PDB entry 1K9M | X-ray diffraction, 3.00 A resolution | chains A and U of the 30 polymer chains in the assembly

[Chain A]
Molecule: 23S RRNA
From: Haloarcula marismortui
Sequence (2922 nucleotides; each row starts with the number of its first residue):
     2 UUGGCUACUAUGCCAGCUGGUGGAUUGCUCGGCUCAGGCGCUGAUGAAGG
    52 ACGUGCCAAGCUGCGAUAAGCCAUGGGGAGCCGCACGGAGGCGAAGAACC
   102 AUGGAUUUCCGAAUGAGAAUCUCUCUAACAAUUGCUUCGCGCAAUGAGGA
   152 ACCCCGAGAACUGAAACAUCUCAGUAUCGGGAGGAACAGAAAACGCAAUG
   202 UGAUGUCGUUAGUAACCGCGAGUGAACGCGAUACAGCCCAAACCGAAGCC
   252 CUCACGGGCAAUGUGGUGUCAGGGCUACCUCUCAUCAGCCGACCGUCUCG
   302 ACGAAGUCUCUUGGAACAGAGCGUGAUACAGGGUGACAACCCCGUACUCG
   352 AGACCAGUACGACGUGCGGUAGUGCCAGAGUAGCGGGGGUUGGAUAUCCC
   402 UCGCGAAUAACGCAGGCAUCGACUGCGAAGGCUAAACACAACCUGAGACC
   452 GAUAGUGAACAAGUAGUGUGAACGAACGCUGCAAAGUACCCUCAGAAGGG
   502 AGGCGAAAUAGAGCAUGAAAUCAGUUGGCGAUCGAGCGACAGGGCAUACA
   552 AGGUCCCUCGACGAAUGACCGACGCGCGAGCGUCCAGUAAGACUCACGGG
   602 AAGCCGAUGUUCUGUCGUACGUUUUGAAAAACGAGCCAGGGAGUGUGUCU
   652 GCAUGGCAAGUCUAACCGGAGUAUCCGGGGAGGCACAGGGAAACCGACAU
   702 GGCCGCAGGGCUUUGCCCGAGGGCCGCCGUCUUCAAGGGCGGGGAGCCAU
   752 GUGGACACGACCCGAAUCCGGACGAUCUACGCAUGGACAAGAUGAAGCGU
   802 GCCGAAAGGCACGUGGAAGUCUGUUAGAGUUGGUGUCCUACAAUACCCUC
   852 UCGUGAUCUAUGUGUAGGGGUGAAAGGCCCAUCGAGUCCGGCAACAGCUG
   902 GUUCCAAUCGAAACAUGUCGAAGCAUGACCUCCGCCGAGGUAGUCUGUGA
   952 GGUAGAGCGACCGAUUGGUGUGUCCGCCUCCGAGAGGAGUCGGCACACCU
  1002 GUCAAACUCCAAACUUACAGACGCCGUUUGACGCGGGGAUUCCGGUGCGC
  1052 GGGGUAAGCCUGUGUACCAGGAGGGGAACAACCCAGAGAUAGGUUAAGGU
  1102 CCCCAAGUGUGGAUUAAGUGUAAUCCUCUGAAGGUGGUCUCGAGCCCUAG
  1152 ACAGCCGGGAGGUGAGCUUAGAAGCAGCUACCCUCUAAGAAAAGCGUAAC
  1202 AGCUUACCGGCCGAGGUUUGAGGCGCCCAAAAUGAUCGGGACUCAAAUCC
  1252 ACCACCGAGACCUGUCCGUACCACUCAUACUGGUAAUCGAGUAGAUUGGC
  1302 GCUCUAAUUGGAUGGAAGUAGGGGUGAAAACUCCUAUGGACCGAUUAGUG
  1352 ACGAAAAUCCUGGCCAUAGUAGCAGCGAUAGUCGGGUGAGAACCCCGACG
  1402 GCCUAAUGGAUAAGGGUUCCUCAGCACUGCUGAUCAGCUGAGGGUUAGCC
  1452 GGUCCUAAGUCAUACCGCAACUCGACUAUGACGAAAUGGGAAACGGGUUA
  1502 AUAUUCCCGUGCCACUAUGCAGUGAAAGUUGACGCCCUGGGGUCGAUCAC
  1552 GCUGGGCAUUCGCCCAGUCGAACCGUCCAACUCCGUGGAAGCCGUAAUGG
  1602 CAGGAAGCGGACGAACGGCGGCAUAGGGAAACGUGAUUCAACCUGGGGCC
  1652 CAUGAAAAGACGAGCAUAGUGUCCGUACCGAGAACCGACACAGGUGUCCA
  1702 UGGCGGCGAAAGCCAAGGCCUGUCGGGAGCAACCAACGUUAGGGAAUUCG
  1752 GCAAGUUAGUCCCGUACCUUCGGAAGAAGGGAUGCCUGCUCCGGAACGGA
  1802 GCAGGUCGCAGUGACUCGGAAGCUCGGACUGUCUAGUAACAACAUAGGUG
  1852 ACCGCAAAUCCGCAAGGACUCGUACGGUCACUGAAUCCUGCCCAGUGCAG
  1902 GUAUCUGAACACCUCGUACAAGAGGACGAAGGACCUGUCAACGGCGGGGG
  1952 UAACUAUGACCCUCUUAAGGUAGCGUAGUACCUUGCCGCAUCAGUAGCGG
  2002 CUUGCAUGAAUGGAUUAACCAGAGCUUCACUGUCCCAACGUUGGGCCCGG
  2052 UGAACUGUACAUUCCAGUGCGGAGUCUGGAGACACCCAGGGGGAAGCGAA
  2102 GACCCUAUGGAGCUUUACUGCAGGCUGUCGCUGAGACGUGGUCGCCGAUG
  2152 UGCAGCAUAGGUAGGAGACACUACACAGGUACCCGCGCUAGCGGGCCACC
  2202 GAGUCAACAGUGAAAUACUACCCGUCGGUGACUGCGACUCUCACUCCGGG
  2252 AGGAGGACACCGAUAGCCGGGCAGUUUGACUGGGGCGGUACGCGCUCGAA
  2302 AAGAUAUCGAGCGCGCCCUAUGGCUAUCUCAGCCGGGACAGAGACCCGGC
  2352 GAAGAGUGCAAGAGCAAAAGAUAGCUUGACAGUGUUCUUCCCAACGAGGA
  2402 ACGCUGACGCGAAAGCGUGGUCUAGCGAACCAAUUAGCCUGCUUGAUGCG
  2452 GGCAAUUGAUGACAGAAAAGCUACCCUAGGGAUAACAGAGUCGUCACUCG
  2502 CAAGAGCACAUAUCGACCGAGUGGCUUGCUACCUCGAUGUCGGUUCCCUC
  2552 CAUCCUGCCCGUGCAGAAGCGGGCAAGGGUGAGGUUGUUCGCCUAUUAAA
  2602 GGAGGUCGUGAGCUGGGUUUAGACCGUCGUGAGACAGGUCGGCUGCUAUC
  2652 UACUGGGUGUGUAAUGGUGUCUGACAAGAACGACCGUAUAGUACGAGAGG
  2702 AACUACGGUUGGUGGCCACUGGUGUACCGGUUGUUCGAGAGAGCACGUGC
  2752 CGGGUAGCCACGCCACACGGGGUAAGAGCUGAACGCAUCUAAGCUCGAAA
  2802 CCCACUUGGAAAAGAGACACCGCCGAGGUCCCGCGUACAAGACGCGGUCG
  2852 AUAGACUCGGGGUGUGCGCGUCGAGGUAACGAGACGUUAAGCCCACGAGC
  2902 ACUAACAGACCAAAGCCAUCAU
Not modelled in the structure: 2-9, 126-127, 715, 971-998, 1560, 1952-1963, 2137-2236, 2339-2343, 2665-2666, 2915-2923
Differences from the reference sequence: conflict C560 (U3155 in 3377779)
Covalently attached groups: tylosin (TYK) linked to A2103
Metal / ion sites: Mg2+ site 1 near G28 (its only coordinating residue here); Na+ site 1: C40, G41; Na+ site 2: G56, A59, G61; Na+ site 3: G66, U107, U108; Mg2+ site 2 near U115 (its only coordinating residue here); Na+ site 4: C141, G142; Na+ site 5 near U146 (its only coordinating residue here); Mg2+ site 3: C162, U2276; K+ site 1: C162, U163, U172; Mg2+ site 4: A165, A167, C168; Na+ site 6: A165, A166, A167; Mg2+ site 5: A166, G219; 60 more Na+ sites not listed; 99 more Mg2+ sites not listed; 1 more K+ sites not listed
Ligand contacts: tylosin (TYK): C839, A841, A843, A844, U845, G2099, A2100, G2102, A2538, G2540, G2646

[Chain U]
Protein: Ribosomal protein L24
From: Haloarcula marismortui
Reference sequence: P10972 (RL24_HALMA); residue numbers follow UniProt; this construct covers 1-119
Chain sequence (119 residues; each row starts with the number of its first residue):
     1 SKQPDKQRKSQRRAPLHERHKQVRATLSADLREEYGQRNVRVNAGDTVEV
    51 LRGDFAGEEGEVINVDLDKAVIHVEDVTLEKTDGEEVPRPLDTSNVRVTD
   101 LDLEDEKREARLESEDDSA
Metal / ion sites: Mg2+: Gln-37, Arg-111, Leu-112, Ser-114, Asp-117; Na+: Ser-94, Asn-95 (shared with U308(A), U335(A), C342(A) of chain A)

[How chain A and chain U interact]
Pairs across the interface (110):
  U30(A) / Asp-5(U)  hydrogen bond to the sugar
  U30(A) / Arg-8(U)  salt bridge to the phosphate
  C31(A) / Asp-5(U)  phosphate contact
  C31(A) / Arg-8(U)  salt bridge to the phosphate
  C31(A) / Arg-12(U)  salt bridge to the phosphate
  C31(A) / Arg-13(U)  hydrogen bond to the phosphate
  G32(A) / Lys-9(U)  salt bridge to the phosphate
  G32(A) / Arg-13(U)  salt bridge to the phosphate
  G77(A) / His-17(U)  base contact
  G78(A) / His-17(U)  sugar contact
  G79(A) / His-20(U)  sugar contact
  G79(A) / Arg-41(U)  phosphate contact
  G79(A) / Lys-107(U)  hydrogen bond to the base
  G79(A) / Arg-111(U)  salt bridge to the phosphate
  A80(A) / Arg-41(U)  sugar contact
  A80(A) / Asn-43(U)  hydrogen bond to the phosphate
  A80(A) / Arg-111(U)  salt bridge to the phosphate
  G81(A) / Arg-41(U)  salt bridge to the phosphate
  G81(A) / Asn-43(U)  phosphate contact
  G81(A) / Ala-44(U)  hydrogen bond to the phosphate
  G81(A) / Val-65(U)  sugar contact
  G81(A) / Leu-67(U)  phosphate contact
  C82(A) / Leu-16(U)  phosphate contact
  C82(A) / Val-65(U)  phosphate contact
  C82(A) / Asp-66(U)  phosphate contact
  C82(A) / Leu-67(U)  hydrogen bond to the phosphate
  C83(A) / Leu-16(U)  phosphate contact
  C85(A) / Asp-68(U)  phosphate contact
  C87(A) / Lys-69(U)  hydrogen bond to the base
  A95(A) / Asp-105(U)  base contact
  G97(A) / Asp-105(U)  hydrogen bond to the base
  G97(A) / Glu-106(U)  base contact
  G97(A) / Lys-107(U)  base contact
  A99(A) / Leu-16(U)  sugar contact
  A99(A) / His-17(U)  base contact
  A99(A) / His-20(U)  hydrogen bond to the base
  C100(A) / Pro-15(U)  sugar contact
  C100(A) / Leu-16(U)  sugar contact
  C100(A) / His-17(U)  hydrogen bond to the sugar
  C101(A) / Pro-15(U)  sugar contact
  C101(A) / His-17(U)  sugar contact
  C303(A) / Asp-116(U)  sugar contact
  C303(A) / Asp-117(U)  phosphate contact
  C303(A) / Ser-118(U)  phosphate contact
  G304(A) / Ser-118(U)  phosphate contact
  A306(A) / Arg-38(U)  salt bridge to the phosphate
  G307(A) / Arg-38(U)  salt bridge to the phosphate
  U308(A) / Arg-32(U)  salt bridge to the phosphate
  U308(A) / Arg-38(U)  salt bridge to the phosphate
  U308(A) / Arg-52(U)  hydrogen bond to the base
  U308(A) / Ser-94(U)  base contact
  U308(A) / Asn-95(U)  base contact
  U308(A) / Arg-97(U)  salt bridge to the phosphate
  C309(A) / Arg-97(U)  salt bridge to the phosphate
  G315(A) / Asp-54(U)  hydrogen bond to the sugar
  A316(A) / Arg-52(U)  phosphate contact
  A316(A) / Asp-54(U)  sugar contact
  A317(A) / Arg-52(U)  phosphate contact
  C318(A) / Arg-52(U)  salt bridge to the phosphate
  A331(A) / Ser-1(U)  base contact
  A331(A) / Gln-7(U)  base contact
  G332(A) / Lys-2(U)  hydrogen bond to the sugar
  G332(A) / Pro-4(U)  sugar contact
  G332(A) / Gln-7(U)  hydrogen bond to the base
  G333(A) / Pro-4(U)  sugar contact
  G333(A) / Gln-7(U)  sugar contact
  G333(A) / Arg-8(U)  phosphate contact
  G333(A) / Gln-11(U)  hydrogen bond to the sugar
  G334(A) / Arg-8(U)  salt bridge to the phosphate
  G334(A) / Gln-11(U)  sugar contact
  G334(A) / Ser-94(U)  hydrogen bond to the base
  U335(A) / Asp-92(U)  sugar contact
  U335(A) / Asn-95(U)  hydrogen bond to the sugar
  G336(A) / Gly-53(U)  base contact
  G336(A) / Asp-54(U)  hydrogen bond to the base
  G336(A) / Arg-89(U)  base contact
  G336(A) / Asn-95(U)  hydrogen bond to the phosphate
  C342(A) / Thr-26(U)  phosphate contact
  C342(A) / Ser-94(U)  hydrogen bond to the sugar
  C343(A) / Lys-21(U)  hydrogen bond to the sugar
  C343(A) / Arg-24(U)  phosphate contact
  C343(A) / Thr-26(U)  hydrogen bond to the phosphate
  C343(A) / Arg-38(U)  phosphate contact
  C343(A) / Asn-39(U)  phosphate contact
  C343(A) / Ser-94(U)  sugar contact
  C344(A) / Lys-21(U)  sugar contact
  C344(A) / Arg-24(U)  salt bridge to the phosphate
  C344(A) / Asn-39(U)  hydrogen bond to the phosphate
  G345(A) / Lys-21(U)  salt bridge to the phosphate
  G446(A) / Ser-1(U)  phosphate contact
  G446(A) / Lys-6(U)  salt bridge to the phosphate
  A447(A) / Ser-1(U)  phosphate contact
  A447(A) / Lys-2(U)  hydrogen bond to the phosphate
  A447(A) / Gln-3(U)  phosphate contact
  G448(A) / Lys-2(U)  salt bridge to the phosphate
  G448(A) / Gln-3(U)  hydrogen bond to the base
  C483(A) / Arg-89(U)  hydrogen bond to the base
  A484(A) / Leu-79(U)  sugar contact
  A484(A) / Arg-89(U)  sugar contact
  A484(A) / Pro-90(U)  sugar contact
  A485(A) / Pro-90(U)  phosphate contact
  A486(A) / Leu-79(U)  sugar contact
  A486(A) / Glu-80(U)  hydrogen bond to the sugar
  A486(A) / Lys-81(U)  salt bridge to the phosphate
  A486(A) / Val-87(U)  phosphate contact
  G487(A) / Lys-81(U)  phosphate contact
  G487(A) / Thr-82(U)  hydrogen bond to the phosphate
  U488(A) / Thr-82(U)  sugar contact
  A489(A) / Thr-82(U)  base contact
  A489(A) / Asp-83(U)  hydrogen bond to the sugar
Also at the interface, not in a pair above, chain A (51 interface residues in all): G301, A302, G452, G504
Also at the interface, not in a pair above, chain U (57 interface residues in all): Glu-18, Ala-25, Val-42, Leu-51, Arg-108

[Overview]
The interface between chain A and chain U involves 51 residues on one side and 57 on the other; the contacts
include 29 hydrogen bonds and 21 salt bridges. Among the polar pairs are G79(A)/Lys-107(U), C87(A)/Lys-69(U)
and G97(A)/Asp-105(U). Covalently linked tylosin: at A2103(A).
Chain A is 23S RRNA and chain U is Ribosomal protein L24, both from Haloarcula marismortui; the structure,
Co-crystal structure of tylosin bound to the 50S ribosomal subunit of Haloarcula marismortui, was determined
by X-ray diffraction (same publication as 1K8A, 1KD1 and 1M1K).
